Entry 6SH8 (electron microscopy, 3.14 A resolution); this record covers chains A and U of the 39 polymer chains in the assembly.

== Chain A ==
Molecule: CRISPR-associated protein, Cmr5 family
Organism: Sulfolobus islandicus REY15A
Reference sequence: F0NDX5 (F0NDX5_SULIR); residue numbers follow UniProt; this construct covers 1-155
Sequence (155 residues; each row starts with the number of its first residue):
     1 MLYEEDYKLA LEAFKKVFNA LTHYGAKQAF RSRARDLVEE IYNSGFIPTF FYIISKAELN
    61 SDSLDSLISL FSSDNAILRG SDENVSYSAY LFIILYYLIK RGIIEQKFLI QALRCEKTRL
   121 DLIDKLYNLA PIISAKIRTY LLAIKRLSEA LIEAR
Unresolved in the structure: 1-2

== Chain U ==
Molecule: Cognate target RNA
Sequence (46 nucleotides; each row starts with the number of its first residue):
     1 UGUUAAGUCU GGUUUCCCUC CAGGGUAUCU AAGCUUUGAA AAAAAA
Unresolved in the structure: 1, 30-35, 40-46

== Chain A / chain U interface ==
Residue-residue contacts (21; chain A residue first):
  Gln28(A) with C21(U), phosphate contact
  Ala29(A) with C20(U), phosphate contact
  Arg31(A) with A22(U), salt bridge to the phosphate
  Ser32(A) with C21(U), phosphate contact
  Arg33(A) with C20(U), salt bridge to the phosphate
  Arg35(A) with A22(U), salt bridge to the phosphate; G23(U), salt bridge to the phosphate
  Asp36(A) with G23(U), hydrogen bond to the base
  Glu39(A) with G23(U), base contact
  Lys56(A) with C18(U), salt bridge to the phosphate; U19(U), phosphate contact
  Glu83(A) with U19(U), phosphate contact; C20(U), phosphate contact
  Tyr87(A) with U19(U), hydrogen bond to the phosphate
  Lys145(A) with G23(U), sugar contact; G24(U), salt bridge to the phosphate
  Arg146(A) with G24(U), salt bridge to the phosphate
  Glu149(A) with G23(U), hydrogen bond to the sugar
  Ala154(A) with A22(U), phosphate contact
  Arg155(A) with C20(U), salt bridge to the phosphate; C21(U), salt bridge to the phosphate
Also at the interface, not in a pair above, chain A (17 interface residues in all): Tyr52

== Summary ==
17 residues of chain A face 7 of chain U across their interface, with 3 hydrogen bonds and 9 salt bridges.
Polar contacts include Asp36(A)-G23(U), Glu149(A)-G23(U) and Tyr87(A)-U19(U).
Here chain A is CRISPR-associated protein, Cmr5 family (Sulfolobus islandicus REY15A) and chain U is Cognate
target RNA. Entry 6SH8 (Cryo-EM structure of the Type III-B Cmr-beta bound to cognate target RNA and AMPPnP,
state 2 ...) was determined by electron microscopy together with 6S6B, 6S8B, 6S8E, 6S91, 6SHB and 6SIC from
the same study.
